PDB entry 6UTV | X-ray diffraction, 3.45 A resolution | chains DDD and 111 of the 9 polymer chains in the assembly

[Chain DDD]
Protein: DNA-directed RNA polymerase subunit beta'
Organism: Escherichia coli K-12
Notes: EC 2.7.7.6
Reference sequence: P0A8T7 (RPOC_ECOLI); numbering as in UniProt (aligned over 1-1407)
Chain sequence (1407 residues; each row starts with the number of its first residue):
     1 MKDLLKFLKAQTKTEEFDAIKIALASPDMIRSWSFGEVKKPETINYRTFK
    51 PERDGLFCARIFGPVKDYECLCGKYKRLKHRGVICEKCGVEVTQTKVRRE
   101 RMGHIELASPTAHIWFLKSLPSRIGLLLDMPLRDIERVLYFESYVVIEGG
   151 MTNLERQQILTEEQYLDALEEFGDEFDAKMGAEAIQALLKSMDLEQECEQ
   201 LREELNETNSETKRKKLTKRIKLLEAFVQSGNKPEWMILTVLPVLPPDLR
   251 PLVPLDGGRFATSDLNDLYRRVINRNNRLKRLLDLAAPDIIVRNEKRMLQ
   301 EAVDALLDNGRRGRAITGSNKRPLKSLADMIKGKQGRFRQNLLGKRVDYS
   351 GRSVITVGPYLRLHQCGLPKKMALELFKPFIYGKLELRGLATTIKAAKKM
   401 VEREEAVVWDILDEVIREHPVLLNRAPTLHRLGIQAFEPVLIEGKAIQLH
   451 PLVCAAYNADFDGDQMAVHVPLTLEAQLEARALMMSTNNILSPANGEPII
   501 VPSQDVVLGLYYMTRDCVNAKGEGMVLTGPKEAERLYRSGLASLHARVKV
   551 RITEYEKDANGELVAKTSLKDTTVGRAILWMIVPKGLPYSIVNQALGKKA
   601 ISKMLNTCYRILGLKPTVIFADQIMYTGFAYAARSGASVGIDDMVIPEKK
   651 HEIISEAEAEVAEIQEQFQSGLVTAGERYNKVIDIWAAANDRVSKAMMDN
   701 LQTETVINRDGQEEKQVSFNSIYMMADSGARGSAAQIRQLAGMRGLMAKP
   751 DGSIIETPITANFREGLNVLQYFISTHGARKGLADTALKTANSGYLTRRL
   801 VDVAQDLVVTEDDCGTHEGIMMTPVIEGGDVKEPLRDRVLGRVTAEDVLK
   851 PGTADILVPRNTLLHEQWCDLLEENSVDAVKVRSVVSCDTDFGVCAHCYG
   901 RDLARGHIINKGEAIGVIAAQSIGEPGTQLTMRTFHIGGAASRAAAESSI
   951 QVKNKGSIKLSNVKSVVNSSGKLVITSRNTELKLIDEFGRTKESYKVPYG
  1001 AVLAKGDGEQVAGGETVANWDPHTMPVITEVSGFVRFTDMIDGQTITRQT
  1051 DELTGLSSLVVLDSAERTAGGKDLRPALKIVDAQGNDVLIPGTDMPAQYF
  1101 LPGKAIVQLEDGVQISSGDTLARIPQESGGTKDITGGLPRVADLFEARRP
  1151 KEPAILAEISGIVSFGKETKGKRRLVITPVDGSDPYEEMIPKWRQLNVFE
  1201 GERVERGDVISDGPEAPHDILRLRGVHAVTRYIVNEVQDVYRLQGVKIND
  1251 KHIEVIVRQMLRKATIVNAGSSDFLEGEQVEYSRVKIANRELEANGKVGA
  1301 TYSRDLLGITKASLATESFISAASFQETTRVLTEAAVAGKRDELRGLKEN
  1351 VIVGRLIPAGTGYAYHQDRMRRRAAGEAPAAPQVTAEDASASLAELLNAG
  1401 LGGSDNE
Not modelled in the structure: 1-14, 1377-1407
Metal / ion sites: Zn2+ site 1: Cys70, Cys72, Cys85, Cys88; Mg2+ site 1 near Asp460 (its only coordinating residue here); Mg2+ site 2: Asp460, Asp462, Asp464 (shared with 2 residues of chain 333); Zn2+ site 2: Cys814, Cys888, Cys895, Cys898
Ligand contacts: diphosphate (DPO): Asn458, Asp460, Arg731, Arg933, Ile937
Swiss-Prot annotation at these positions:
  - binding site (Zn(2+)): Cys70, Cys72, Cys85, Cys88, Cys814, Cys888, Cys895, Cys898
  - binding site (Mg(2+)): Asp460, Asp462, Asp464
  - modified residue: Lys983 (N6-acetyllysine)
  - mutagenesis: Gln504 (Q504P: Resistant to antibiotics salinamide A and B), Asn690 (N690D: Resistant to antibiotics salinamide A and B), Met697 (M697V: Resistant to antibiotics salinamide A and B), Ala735 (A735T: Resistant to antibiotics salinamide A and B), Arg738 (R738C/H/P/S: Resistant to antibiotics salinamide A and B), Ala748 (A748E: Resistant to antibiotics salinamide A and B), Pro758 (P758S/T: Resistant to antibiotics salinamide A and B), Phe763 (F763C: Resistant to antibiotics salinamide A and B), Ser775 (S775A: Resistant to antibiotics salinamide A and B), Ala779 (A779T/V: Resistant to antibiotics salinamide A and B), Arg780 (R780C: Resistant to antibiotics salinamide A and B), Gly782 (G782A/C: Resistant to antibiotics salinamide A and B), 1 further mutagenesis entry in UniProt

[Chain 111]
Molecule: Synthetic DNA 50-MER (promoter non-template strand)
Sequence (50 nucleotides; each row starts with the number of its first residue):
    10 ACCTTGACATCCCACCTCACGTATGCTATAATGTGTGCAGTCTGACGCGG
Not modelled in the structure: 10-25, 45-48

[Chain DDD / chain 111 interface]
Contacting residue pairs - 6 pairs, chain DDD then chain 111:
  Tyr46(DDD) - DT31(111)  hydrogen bond to the phosphate
  Lys215(DDD) - DG59(111)  salt bridge to the phosphate
  Lys321(DDD) - DG49(111)  phosphate contact
  Arg1148(DDD) - DG56(111)  salt bridge to the phosphate
  Arg1148(DDD) - DC57(111)  salt bridge to the phosphate
  Lys1311(DDD) - DG58(111)  salt bridge to the phosphate
Also at the interface, not in a pair above, chain DDD (8 interface residues in all): Glu42, Asn45, Pro121
Also at the interface, not in a pair above, chain 111 (8 interface residues in all): DA32, DT50

[In short]
The chain DDD/chain 111 interface involves 8 residues from each chain, with 1 hydrogen bond and 4 salt
bridges. Polar contacts include Tyr46(DDD)-DT31(111), Lys215(DDD)-DG59(111) and Arg1148(DDD)-DG56(111). Bound
to chain DDD: diphosphate.
Here chain DDD is DNA-directed RNA polymerase subunit beta' (Escherichia coli K-12) and chain 111 is Synthetic
DNA 50-MER (promoter non-template strand). Entry 6UTV (E. coli sigma-S transcription initiation complex with a
6-nt RNA ("Fresh" crystal soaked with CTP, UTP ...) was determined by X-ray diffraction (same publication as
6UTW, 6UTX, 6UTY, 6UTZ, 6UU0, 6UU1 and 11 further entries).
